PDB entry 7KAT | electron microscopy, 4.40 A resolution (low resolution: residue-level contacts below are approximate; hydrogen-bond / salt-bridge calls are withheld) | chains D and E of the 6 polymer chains in the assembly

Chain D:
Protein: Protein translocation protein SEC63
Organism: Saccharomyces cerevisiae BY4741
UniProt: P14906 (SEC63_YEAST); residue numbers follow UniProt; this construct covers 2-440, 449-663
Amino-acid sequence (676 residues; numbered -13 to 670; 8 numbers in that range are skipped by the numbering (no residue carries them; nothing is unmodelled there); the number before each row is that of its first residue; numbers below 1 keep their minus sign (Gly-13 is residue -13)):
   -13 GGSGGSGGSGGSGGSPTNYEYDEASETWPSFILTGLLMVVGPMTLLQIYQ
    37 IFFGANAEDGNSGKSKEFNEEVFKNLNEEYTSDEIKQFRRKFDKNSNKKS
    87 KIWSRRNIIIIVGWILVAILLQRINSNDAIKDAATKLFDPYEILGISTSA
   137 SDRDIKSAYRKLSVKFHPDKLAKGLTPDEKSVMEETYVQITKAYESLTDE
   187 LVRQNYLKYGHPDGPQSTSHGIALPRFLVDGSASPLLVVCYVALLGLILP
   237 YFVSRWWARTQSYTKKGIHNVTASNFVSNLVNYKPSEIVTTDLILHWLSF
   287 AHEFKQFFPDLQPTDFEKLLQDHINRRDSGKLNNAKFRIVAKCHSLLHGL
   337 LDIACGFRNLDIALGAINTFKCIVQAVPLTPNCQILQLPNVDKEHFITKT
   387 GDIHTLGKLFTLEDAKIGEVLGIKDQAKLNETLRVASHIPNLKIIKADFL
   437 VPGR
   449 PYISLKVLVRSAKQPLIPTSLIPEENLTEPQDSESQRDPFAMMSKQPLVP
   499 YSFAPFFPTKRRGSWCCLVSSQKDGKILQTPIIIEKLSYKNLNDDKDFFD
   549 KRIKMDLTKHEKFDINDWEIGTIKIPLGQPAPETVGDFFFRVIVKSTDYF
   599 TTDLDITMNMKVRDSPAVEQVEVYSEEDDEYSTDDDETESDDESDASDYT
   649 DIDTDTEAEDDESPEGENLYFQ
Disordered / not traced: -13 to 2, 37-53, 79-92, 116-201, 613-670
Differences from the reference sequence: expression tag (-13 to 1, 664-670); engineered mutation Arg440 (Glu in P14906), Ser481 (Phe in P14906)
Curated features (UniProtKB/Swiss-Prot):
  - modified residue: Ser512 (Phosphoserine)

Chain E:
Protein: Translocation protein SEC66
Organism: Saccharomyces cerevisiae BY4741
UniProt: P33754 (SEC66_YEAST); residues 1-206 here = UniProt positions 1-206
Amino-acid sequence (206 residues; row label = number of the first residue in the row):
     1 MSEFNETKFSNNGTFFETEEPIVETKSISVYTPLIYVFILVVSLVMFASS
    51 YRKKQAKKISEQPSIFDENDAHDLYFQIKEMSENEKIHEKVLKAALLNRG
   101 AESVRRSLKLKELAPQINLLYKNGSIGEDYWKRFETEVKLIELEFKDTLQ
   151 EAERLQPGWVQLFVMVCKEICFNQALSRRYQSILKRKEVCIKEWELKINN
   201 DGRLVN
Disordered / not traced: 1-68
Curated features (UniProtKB/Swiss-Prot):
  - glycosylation (N-linked (GlcNAc...) asparagine): Asn5, Asn12

Chain D / chain E interface:
Pairs across the interface - 21 pairs, chain D then chain E:
  Lys251(D) with Asn123(E); Gly124(E)
  Lys252(D) with Ser125(E)
  Asn256(D) with Gly127(E)
  Ser260(D) with Tyr130(E)
  Val263(D) with Tyr130(E)
  Ser264(D) with Tyr130(E)
  Val267(D) with Lys109(E)
  Asn268(D) with Asn69(E)
  Lys270(D) with Arg178(E)
  Ser272(D) with Arg179(E); Ser182(E); Arg186(E)
  Ile274(D) with Val189(E)
  Thr276(D) with Val189(E)
  Phe343(D) with Ile117(E); Leu120(E)
  Arg344(D) with Gln116(E)
  Thr366(D) with Glu195(E)
  Pro367(D) with Glu193(E); Glu195(E)
Interface residues without a listed pair, chain D (21 interface residues in all): Pro271, Asp338, Gly342, Leu365, Asn368
Interface residues without a listed pair, chain E (20 interface residues in all): Arg105, Ile126, Trp194

In short:
21 residues of chain D face 20 of chain E across their interface.
Here chain D is Protein translocation protein SEC63 and chain E is Translocation protein SEC66, both from
Saccharomyces cerevisiae BY4741. Entry 7KAT (Cryo-EM structure of the Sec complex from S. cerevisiae, Sec61
pore ring and Sec63 FN3 double ...) was determined by electron microscopy together with 7KAH, 7KAI, 7KAJ,
7KAK, 7KAL, 7KAM and 8 further entries from the same study.
